Entry 1LJW (X-ray diffraction, 2.16 A resolution); this record covers chains A and B.

== Chain A ==
Molecule: hemoglobin alpha chain
From: Homo sapiens
UniProt: P69905 (HBA_HUMAN); numbering as in UniProt (aligned over 1-141)
Amino-acid sequence (141 residues; numbered 1 to 141; the number before each row is that of its first residue):
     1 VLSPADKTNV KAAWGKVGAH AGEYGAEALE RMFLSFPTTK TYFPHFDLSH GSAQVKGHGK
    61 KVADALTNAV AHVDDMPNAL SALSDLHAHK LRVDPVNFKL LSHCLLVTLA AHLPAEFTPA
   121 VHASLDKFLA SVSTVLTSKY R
Ion coordination: heme Fe: H87 (together with carbon monoxide)
Ligand contacts:
  - carbon monoxide (CMO): L29, F43, H58, V62, H87
  - carbon monoxide / heme: L29, M32, T39, Y42, F43, H45, F46, H58, K61, V62, A65, L66, L83, L86, H87, L91, V93, N97, F98, L101, L105, L136
  - heme (HEM): M32, T39, Y42, F43, H45, F46, H58, K61, V62, A65, L66, L83, L86, H87, L91, V93, N97, F98, L101, L105, L136
UniProt features mapped onto this chain:
  - site: K61 (Not glycated)
  - natural variant: D6 (A6D: In J-Toronto; this construct carries the variant), A13 (A13D: In J-Paris 1/J-Aljezur), E27 (A27E: In Shenyang; this construct carries the variant), K61 (K61N: In Zambia; deletion: In Clinic), D64 (A64D: In Pontoise; this construct carries the variant), D75 (D75A: In Lille; D75G: In Chapel Hill; D75N: In G-Pest), A111 (A111D: In Petah Tikva)

== Chain B ==
Molecule: hemoglobin beta chain
From: Homo sapiens
UniProt: P68871 (HBB_HUMAN); residue numbers follow UniProt; this construct covers 1-146
Amino-acid sequence (146 residues; row label = number of the first residue in the row):
     1 VHLTPEEKSA VTALWGKVNV DEVGGEALGR LLVVYPWTQR FFESFGDLST PDAVMGNPKV
    61 KAHGKKVLGA FSDGLAHLDN LKGTFATLSE LHCDKLHVDP ENFRLLGNVL VCVLAHHFGK
   121 EFTPPVQAAY QKVVAGVANA LAHKYH
Ion coordination: heme Fe: H92 (together with carbon monoxide)
Ligand contacts:
  - carbon monoxide (CMO): L28, F42, H63, V67, H92
  - carbon monoxide / heme: L28, L31, T38, F41, F42, H63, K66, V67, A70, F71, F85, L88, L91, H92, L96, V98, N102, F103, L106, V137, L141
  - heme (HEM): L31, T38, F41, F42, H63, K66, V67, A70, F71, F85, L88, L91, H92, L96, V98, N102, F103, L106, V137, L141
UniProt features mapped onto this chain:
  - natural variant: L3 (H3L: In Graz; this construct carries the variant), E7 (E7A: In G-Makassar; E7K: In Hb C; E7Q: In Machida; E7V: In SKCA), K8 (E8K: In G-Siriraj; this construct carries the variant), V11 (A11V: In Iraq-Halabja; this construct carries the variant), G16 (W16G: In Randwick; this construct carries the variant), V23 (E23V: In D-Granada; this construct carries the variant), G24 (V24G: In Miyashiro; this construct carries the variant), G25 (G25D: In Moscva; G25R: In Riverdale-Bronx; G25V: In Savannah), L32 (L32P: In Yokohama), V33 (L33V: In Muscat; this construct carries the variant), R40 (Q40R: In Tianshui; this construct carries the variant), F42 (F42Y: In Mequon; deletion: In Bruxelles), 11 further natural variant entries in UniProt

== Chain A / chain B interface ==
Contacting residue pairs - 34 pairs, chain A then chain B:
  R31(A) - F122(B)  hydrogen bond (side chain-backbone)
  R31(A) - T123(B)
  R31(A) - P124(B)
  R31(A) - Q127(B)  hydrogen bond
  L34(A) - P124(B)
  L34(A) - P125(B)
  L34(A) - A128(B)
  S35(A) - Q127(B)
  S35(A) - A128(B)  hydrogen bond (side chain-backbone)
  S35(A) - Q131(B)
  F36(A) - Q131(B)
  H103(A) - N108(B)
  H103(A) - Q127(B)
  H103(A) - Q131(B)  hydrogen bond
  C104(A) - Q127(B)
  V107(A) - V111(B)  hydrophobic
  V107(A) - A115(B)  hydrophobic
  V107(A) - Q127(B)
  A110(A) - C112(B)
  A110(A) - A115(B)
  A110(A) - H116(B)
  A111(A) - A115(B)
  A111(A) - G119(B)
  A111(A) - K120(B)
  P114(A) - H116(B)  hydrogen bond (backbone-side chain)
  F117(A) - R30(B)  hydrogen bond (backbone-side chain)
  F117(A) - H116(B)
  T118(A) - R30(B)  hydrogen bond (backbone-side chain)
  P119(A) - R30(B)
  P119(A) - M55(B)  hydrophobic
  H122(A) - R30(B)  hydrogen bond
  H122(A) - V34(B)
  D126(A) - V34(B)
  D126(A) - Y35(B)
Interface residues without a listed pair, chain A (23 interface residues in all): E30, K99, L106, L113, A115, A120, A123, K127
Interface residues without a listed pair, chain B (22 interface residues in all): V33, P51, E101, V109

== Overview ==
Chain A and chain B form an interface of 23 and 22 residues respectively; the contacts include 8 hydrogen
bonds. Polar contacts include R31(A)-F122(B), R31(A)-Q127(B) and S35(A)-A128(B). Ligands of chain A: carbon
monoxide, heme and carbon monoxide / heme.
Chain A is hemoglobin alpha chain and chain B is hemoglobin beta chain, both from Homo sapiens; the structure,
Crystal Structure of Human Carbonmonoxy Hemoglobin at 2.16 A: A Snapshot of the Allosteric Transition, was
determined by X-ray diffraction.
